Entry 7V90 (electron microscopy, 3.50 A resolution); this record covers chains F and I of the 10 polymer chains in the assembly.

Chain F:
Name: Histone H4
Source organism: Homo sapiens
UniProt: P62805 (H4_HUMAN); residues 0-102 here correspond to UniProt positions 1-103 (UniProt number = residue number + 1)
Chain sequence (103 residues; row label = number of the first residue in the row; numbering starts at 0):
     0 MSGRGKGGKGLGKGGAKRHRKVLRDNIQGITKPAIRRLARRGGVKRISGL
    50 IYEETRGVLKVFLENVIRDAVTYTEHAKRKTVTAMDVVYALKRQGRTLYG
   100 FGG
Not modelled in the structure: 0-19
Swiss-Prot annotation at these positions:
  - DNA-binding region: Lys16 to Lys20
  - modified residue: Ser1 (N-acetylserine), Arg3 (Asymmetric dimethylarginine), Lys5 (N6-(2-hydroxyisobutyryl)lysine), Lys8 (N6-(2-hydroxyisobutyryl)lysine), Lys12 (N6-(2-hydroxyisobutyryl)lysine), Lys16 (N6-(2-hydroxyisobutyryl)lysine), Lys20 (N6,N6,N6-trimethyllysine), Lys31 (N6-(2-hydroxyisobutyryl)lysine), Lys44 (N6-(2-hydroxyisobutyryl)lysine), Ser47 (Phosphoserine), Tyr51 (Phosphotyrosine), Lys59 (N6-(2-hydroxyisobutyryl)lysine), Lys77 (N6-(2-hydroxyisobutyryl)lysine), Lys79 (N6-(2-hydroxyisobutyryl)lysine), Thr80 (Phosphothreonine), Tyr88 (Phosphotyrosine), Lys91 (N6-(2-hydroxyisobutyryl)lysine)
  - cross-link (Glycyl lysine isopeptide (Lys-Gly)): Lys12 (interchain with G-Cter in SUMO2), Lys20 (interchain with G-Cter in SUMO2), Lys31 (interchain with G-Cter in SUMO2), Lys59 (interchain with G-Cter in SUMO2), Lys79 (interchain with G-Cter in SUMO2), Lys91 (interchain with G-Cter in SUMO2)

Chain I:
Molecule: 145-nt DNA strand
Source organism: Homo sapiens
Sequence (145 nucleotides; each row starts with the number of its first residue; numbers below 1 keep their minus sign (DG-72 is residue -72)):
   -72 GGGTTAGGGTTAGGGTTAGGGTTAGGGTTAGGGTTAGGGTTAGGGTTAGG
   -22 GTTAGGGTTAGGGTTAGGGTTAGGGTTAGGGTTAGGGTTAGGGTTAGGGT
    28 TAGGGTTAGGGTTAGGGTTAGGGTTAGGGTTAGGGTTAGGGTTAG

Chain F / chain I interface:
Contacting residue pairs (12):
  Arg35(F) - DG8(I)  salt bridge to the phosphate
  Lys44(F) - DG8(I)  phosphate contact
  Arg45(F) - DG7(I)  sugar contact
  Arg45(F) - DG8(I)  phosphate contact
  Ile46(F) - DG7(I)  sugar contact
  Ile46(F) - DG8(I)  hydrogen bond to the phosphate
  Ser47(F) - DG7(I)  hydrogen bond to the phosphate
  Gly48(F) - DG7(I)  phosphate contact
  Arg78(F) - DT28(I)  phosphate contact
  Lys79(F) - DT27(I)  phosphate contact
  Lys79(F) - DT28(I)  hydrogen bond to the phosphate
  Thr80(F) - DT28(I)  phosphate contact
Also at the interface, not in a pair above, chain F (10 interface residues in all): Arg39

In short:
10 residues of chain F face 4 of chain I across their interface; the contacts include 3 hydrogen bonds and 1
salt bridge. Polar contacts include Ile46(F)-DG8(I), Ser47(F)-DG7(I) and Lys79(F)-DT28(I). Curated annotation
(UniProt) lists a DNA-binding region on chain F.
Here chain F is Histone H4 and chain I is a 145-nt DNA strand, both from Homo sapiens. Entry 7V90 (Telomeric
mononucleosome) was determined by electron microscopy together with 7V96, 7V9C, 7V9J, 7V9K, 7V9S and 7VA4 from
the same study.
